Entry 7VLY (electron microscopy, 2.45 A resolution); this record covers chains Z and A of the 9 polymer chains in the assembly.

== Chain Z ==
Name: PTS mannose family transporter subunit IID
Organism: Listeria monocytogenes
Reference sequence: A0A1E8EBU8 (A0A1E8EBU8_LISMN); numbering as in UniProt (aligned over 1-303)
Chain sequence (303 residues; numbered 1 to 303; the number before each row is that of its first residue):
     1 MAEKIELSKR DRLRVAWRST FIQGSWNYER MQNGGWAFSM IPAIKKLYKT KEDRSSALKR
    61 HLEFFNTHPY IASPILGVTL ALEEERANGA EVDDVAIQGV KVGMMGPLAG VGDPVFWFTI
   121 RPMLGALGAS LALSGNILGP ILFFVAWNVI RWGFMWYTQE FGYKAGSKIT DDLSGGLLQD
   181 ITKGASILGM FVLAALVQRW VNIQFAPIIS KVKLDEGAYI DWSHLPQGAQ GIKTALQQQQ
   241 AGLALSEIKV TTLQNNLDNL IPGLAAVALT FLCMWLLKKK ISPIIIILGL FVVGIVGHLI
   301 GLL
Not modelled in the structure: 1-6
Sequence notes: conflict Gln237 (Glu in A0A1E8EBU8)
Ligand contacts: alpha-D-mannopyranose (MAN): Gln23, Trp26, Met31, Gln32, Asn66, Thr67, His68, Pro69, Ala109, Asp113, Trp117

== Chain A ==
Name: Bacteriocin pediocin PA-1
Organism: Pediococcus acidilactici
Reference sequence: P29430 (PPA1_PEDAC); residues 1-44 here correspond to UniProt positions 19-62 (UniProt number = residue number + 18)
Chain sequence (47 residues; numbered -2 to 44; the number before each row is that of its first residue; numbers below 1 keep their minus sign (Pro-2 is residue -2)):
    -2 PHMKYYGNGV TCGKHSCSVD WGKATTCIIN NGAMAWATGG HQGNHKC
Sequence notes: expression tag (-2 to 0)
Disulfides: Cys9-Cys14, Cys24-Cys44

== How chain Z and chain A interact ==
Contacting residue pairs (24):
  Gly110(Z) - Gly36(A)
  Asp113(Z) - Gly36(A)
  Pro114(Z) - Ala32(A)
  Pro114(Z) - Trp33(A)
  Pro114(Z) - Gly36(A)
  Val115(Z) - Trp33(A)  hydrophobic
  Phe118(Z) - Asn28(A)
  Phe118(Z) - Gly29(A)
  Phe118(Z) - Ala32(A)  hydrophobic
  Phe118(Z) - Gly37(A)
  Phe118(Z) - Gln39(A)
  Thr119(Z) - Trp33(A)  hydrogen bond
  Ser130(Z) - Trp18(A)
  Leu188(Z) - Ala34(A)
  Gly189(Z) - Ala34(A)
  Val192(Z) - Met31(A)  hydrophobic
  Val192(Z) - Ala34(A)  hydrophobic
  Val192(Z) - Thr35(A)
  Leu193(Z) - Thr35(A)
  Leu193(Z) - His38(A)
  Leu196(Z) - Met31(A)  hydrophobic
  Leu196(Z) - Gln39(A)
  Trp200(Z) - Gln39(A)
  Trp200(Z) - His42(A)
Other interface residues (no listed pair), chain Z (17 interface residues in all): Ala109, Pro122, Ala126, Leu133
Other interface residues (no listed pair), chain A (16 interface residues in all): Val16, Ile25, Gly40
From the paper, about this interface:
  - pairs named by the authors: His42(A)-Trp200(Z) (pi stacking)
  - interface residues, chain A: Trp18(A)

== Summary ==
17 residues of chain Z face 16 of chain A across their interface; the contacts include 1 hydrogen bond. Its
one hydrogen-bonded contact is Thr119(Z)-Trp33(A). The paper describes pi stacking between His42(A) and
Trp200(Z). Bound to chain Z: alpha-D-mannopyranose. From the paper: the interface residue Trp18(A).
Chain Z is PTS mannose family transporter subunit IID (Listeria monocytogenes) and chain A is Bacteriocin
pediocin PA-1 (Pediococcus acidilactici); the structure, Cryo-EM structure of Listeria monocytogenes man-PTS
complexed with pediocin PA-1, was determined by electron microscopy together with 7VLX from the same study.
